PDB entry 7B1Q | X-ray diffraction, 1.94 A resolution | chain A

Chain A:
Name: Beta-secretase 1
Source organism: Homo sapiens
Notes: EC 3.4.23.46
UniProt: P56817 (BACE1_HUMAN); aligned to UniProt positions 48-399 over residues 35-386 (the alignment contains insertions or deletions, so no single offset holds)
Amino-acid sequence (402 residues; numbered 1 to 386 plus 16 insertion-coded residues; the number before each row is that of its first residue):
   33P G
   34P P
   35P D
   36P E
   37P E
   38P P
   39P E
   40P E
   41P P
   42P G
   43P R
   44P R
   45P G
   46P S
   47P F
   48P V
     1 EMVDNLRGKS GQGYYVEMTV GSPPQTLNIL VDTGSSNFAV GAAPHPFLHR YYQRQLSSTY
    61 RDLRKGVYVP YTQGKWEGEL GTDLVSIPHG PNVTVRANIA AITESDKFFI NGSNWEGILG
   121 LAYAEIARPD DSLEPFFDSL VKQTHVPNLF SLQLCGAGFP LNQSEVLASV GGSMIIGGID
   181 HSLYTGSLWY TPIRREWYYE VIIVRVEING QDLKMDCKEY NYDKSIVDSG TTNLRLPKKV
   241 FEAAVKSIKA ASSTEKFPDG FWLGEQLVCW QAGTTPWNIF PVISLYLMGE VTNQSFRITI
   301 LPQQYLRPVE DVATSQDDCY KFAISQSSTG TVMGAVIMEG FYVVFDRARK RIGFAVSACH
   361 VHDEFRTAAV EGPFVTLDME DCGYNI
Disordered / not traced: 33P, 34P, 35P, 36P, 37P, 38P, 39P, 40P, 41P, 42P, 43P, 44P, 45P, 161-170
Disulfide bonds: Cys155-Cys359, Cys217-Cys382, Cys269-Cys319
Ligand contacts: NB-360 (SLK; N-[3-[(3R,6R)-5-azanyl-3,6-dimethyl-6-(trifluoromethyl)-2H-1,4-oxazin-3-yl]-4-fluoranyl-phenyl]-5-cyano-3-methyl-pyridine-2-carboxamide): Lys9, Ser10, Gly11, Gln12, Gly13, Tyr14, Leu30, Asp32, Gly34, Ser35, Tyr71, Phe108, Ile110, Trp115, Ile118, Asp228, Ser229, Gly230, Thr231, Thr232, Ala335

Overview:
Bound to chain A: NB-360.
Chain A is Beta-secretase 1 (Homo sapiens); the structure, Crystal Structure of Human BACE-1 in Complex with
Compound NB-360 (compound 54), was determined by X-ray diffraction together with 7B1E and 7B1P from the same
study.
